Entry 6GFF (X-ray diffraction, 3.10 A resolution); this record covers chains C and L of the 7 polymer chains in the assembly.

Chain C:
Name: Transforming growth factor beta-1
From: Homo sapiens
Notes: fragment: lap
Reference sequence: P01137 (TGFB1_HUMAN); residue numbers follow UniProt; this construct covers 30-278
Amino-acid sequence (249 residues; numbered 30 to 278; the number before each row is that of its first residue):
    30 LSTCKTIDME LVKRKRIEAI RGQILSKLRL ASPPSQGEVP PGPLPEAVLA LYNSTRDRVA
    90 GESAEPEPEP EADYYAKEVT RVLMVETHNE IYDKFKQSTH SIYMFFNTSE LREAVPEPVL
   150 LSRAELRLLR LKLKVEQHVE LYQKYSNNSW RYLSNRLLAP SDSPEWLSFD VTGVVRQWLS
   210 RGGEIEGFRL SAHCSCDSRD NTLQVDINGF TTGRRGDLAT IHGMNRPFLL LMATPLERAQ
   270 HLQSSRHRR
Unresolved in the structure: 30-31, 89-98, 230-253, 275-278
UniProt features mapped onto this chain:
  - region: Asp226 to Gly252 (Bowtie tail)
  - motif: Arg244 to Asp246 (Cell attachment site)
  - site: Arg278 (Cleavage)
  - glycosylation (N-linked (GlcNAc...) asparagine): Asn82, Asn136, Asn176

Chain L:
Name: MHG-8 Fab heavy chain
From: Mus musculus
Notes: antibody fragment or engineered binder
Amino-acid sequence (221 residues; numbered 20 to 240; the number before each row is that of its first residue):
    20 QVQLKESGPG LVAPSQSLSI TCTVSGFSLT GYGINWVRQP PGKGLEWLGM IWSDGSTDYN
    80 SVLTSRLRIS KDNSNSQVFL KMNSLQVDDT ARYYCARDRN YYDYDGAMDY WGQGTSVTVS
   140 SAKTTPPSVY PLAPGSAAQT NSMVTLGCLV KGYFPEPVTV TWNSGSLSSG VHTFPAVLQS
   200 DLYTLSSSVT VPSSTWPSQT VTCNVAHPAS STKVDKKIVP R
Unresolved in the structure: 154-160
Disulfide bonds: Cys41-Cys114, Cys167-Cys222

How chain C and chain L interact:
Residue-residue contacts (13; chain C residue first):
  Glu100(C) with Asn92(L), hydrogen bond
  Glu146(C) with Arg87(L), salt bridge
  Gln269(C) with Asp73(L), hydrogen bond (side chain-backbone); Gly74(L); Ser75(L); Thr76(L), hydrogen bond (backbone-side chain)
  His270(C) with Thr76(L), hydrogen bond (backbone-side chain); Tyr78(L), hydrogen bond (backbone-side chain); Arg87(L), hydrogen bond
  Leu271(C) with Thr76(L)
  Gln272(C) with Thr76(L); Asp77(L), hydrogen bond; Tyr78(L), hydrogen bond (side chain-backbone)
Other interface residues (no listed pair), chain L (10 interface residues in all): Leu82, Ile88

In short:
6 residues of chain C and 10 residues of chain L are in contact, with 8 hydrogen bonds and 1 salt bridge.
Among the polar pairs are Glu146(C)-Arg87(L), Glu100(C)-Asn92(L) and Gln269(C)-Asp73(L).
Here chain C is Transforming growth factor beta-1 (Homo sapiens) and chain L is MHG-8 Fab heavy chain (Mus
musculus). Entry 6GFF (Structure of GARP (LRRC32) in complex with latent TGF-beta1 and MHG-8 Fab) was
determined by X-ray diffraction.
